4FBU - chains A and P of the 3 polymer chains in the assembly; structure by X-ray diffraction, 2.60 A resolution.

Chain A:
Protein: DNA polymerase IV
From: Sulfolobus solfataricus
Notes: EC 2.7.7.7
UniProtKB: Q97W02 (DPO4_SULSO); residue numbers follow UniProt; this construct covers 1-341
Sequence (341 residues; row label = number of the first residue in the row):
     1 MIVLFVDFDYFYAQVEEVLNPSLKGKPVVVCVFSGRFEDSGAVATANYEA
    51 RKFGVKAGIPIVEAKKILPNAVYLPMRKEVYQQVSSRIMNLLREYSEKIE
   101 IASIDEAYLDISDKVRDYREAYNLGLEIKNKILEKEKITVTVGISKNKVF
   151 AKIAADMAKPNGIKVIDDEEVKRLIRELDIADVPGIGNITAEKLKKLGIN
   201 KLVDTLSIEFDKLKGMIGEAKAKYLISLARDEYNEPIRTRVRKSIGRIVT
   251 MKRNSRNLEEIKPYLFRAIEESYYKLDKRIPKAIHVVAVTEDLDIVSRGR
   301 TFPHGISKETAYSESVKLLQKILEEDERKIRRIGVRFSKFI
Metal / ion sites: Ca2+ site 1: Asp7, Asp105, Glu106 (shared with DC14(P) of chain P); Ca2+ site 2: Asp7, Phe8, Asp105
UniProt features mapped onto this chain:
  - active site: Glu106
  - binding site (Mg(2+)): Asp7, Asp105
  - site: Tyr12 (Substrate discrimination)
  - mutagenesis: Asp105 to Glu106 (Loss of function)
What the authors report for this chain:
  - binding site for DNA template: Ser34, Phe37, Ser40, Gly41, Ala42, Thr250, Leu293, Arg331

Chain P:
Molecule: DNA primer
Sequence (13 nucleotides; each row starts with the number of its first residue):
     2 CCCAATACCAGTC
Metal / ion sites: Ca2+: DC14 (shared with Asp7(A), Asp105(A), Glu106(A) of chain A)

Interface between chain A and chain P:
Contacting residue pairs (26):
  Tyr12(A) with DC14(P), phosphate contact
  Ala44(A) with DC14(P), base contact
  Ala57(A) with DC14(P), base contact
  Asp105(A) with DC14(P), sugar contact
  Glu106(A) with DC14(P), phosphate contact
  Pro184(A) with DT13(P), phosphate contact
  Gly185(A) with DG12(P), sugar contact; DT13(P), hydrogen bond to the phosphate
  Ile186(A) with DG12(P), phosphate contact
  Gly187(A) with DG12(P), hydrogen bond to the phosphate
  Ile189(A) with DA11(P), phosphate contact; DG12(P), phosphate contact
  Thr190(A) with DA11(P), phosphate contact; DG12(P), hydrogen bond to the phosphate
  Lys193(A) with DA11(P), salt bridge to the phosphate
  Ile295(A) with DC9(P), phosphate contact
  Val296(A) with DC9(P), phosphate contact
  Ser297(A) with DA8(P), hydrogen bond to the phosphate; DC9(P), phosphate contact
  Arg298(A) with DA8(P), salt bridge to the phosphate; DC9(P), salt bridge to the phosphate
  Gly299(A) with DA8(P), hydrogen bond to the phosphate
  Arg300(A) with DT7(P), phosphate contact
  Thr301(A) with DA6(P), phosphate contact; DT7(P), hydrogen bond to the phosphate
  Lys339(A) with DA6(P), salt bridge to the phosphate
Also at the interface, not in a pair above, chain A (28 interface residues in all): Asp7, Phe11, Gly58, Met76, Ser103, Ile104, Asn188, Lys221

In short:
The interface between chain A and chain P involves 28 residues on one side and 8 on the other; the contacts
include 6 hydrogen bonds and 4 salt bridges. Among the polar pairs are Gly185(A)-DT13(P), Gly187(A)-DG12(P)
and Thr190(A)-DG12(P). The paper reports a binding site for DNA template at Ser34(A), Phe37(A) and Ser40(A)
among others.
Chain A is DNA polymerase IV (Sulfolobus solfataricus) and chain P is DNA primer; the structure, Dpo4
polymerase pre-insertion binary complex with the N-(deoxyguanosin-8-yl)-1-aminopyrene lesion, was determined
by X-ray diffraction (same publication as 4FBT).
